Entry 4O1Q (X-ray diffraction, 2.59 A resolution); this record covers chains C and D of the 6 polymer chains in the assembly.

== Chain C ==
Name: Methylamine dehydrogenase light chain
Organism: Paracoccus denitrificans
Notes: EC 1.4.99.3
UniProt: A1BBA0 (A1BBA0_PARDP); residues 1-131 here correspond to UniProt positions 58-188 (UniProt number = residue number + 57)
Chain sequence (137 residues; row label = number of the first residue in the row; numbers below 1 keep their minus sign (His-5 is residue -5)):
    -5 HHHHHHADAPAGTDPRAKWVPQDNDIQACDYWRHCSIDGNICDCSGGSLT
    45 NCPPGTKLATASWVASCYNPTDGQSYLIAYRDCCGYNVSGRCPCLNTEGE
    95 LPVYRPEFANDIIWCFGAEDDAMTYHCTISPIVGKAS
Disordered / not traced: -5 to 6
Construct notes: expression tag (-5 to 0)
Modified residues: Trp57 (7-hydroxy-l-tryptophan; 0AF)
Disulfides: Cys23-Cys88, Cys29-Cys61, Cys36-Cys121, Cys38-Cys86, Cys46-Cys77, Cys78-Cys109
Reported in the primary citation:
  - post-translational modification sites: Trp57

== Chain D ==
Name: Methylamine dehydrogenase heavy chain
Organism: Paracoccus denitrificans
Notes: EC 1.4.99.3
UniProt: A1BB97 (A1BB97_PARDP); residues 2-386 here correspond to UniProt positions 33-417 (UniProt number = residue number + 31)
Chain sequence (385 residues; row label = number of the first residue in the row):
     2 DAPEAETQAQETQGQAAARAAAADLAAGQDDEPRILEAPAPDARRVYVND
    52 PAHFAAVTQQFVIDGEAGRVIGMIDGGFLPNPVVADDGSFIAHASTVFSR
   102 IARGERTDYVEVFDPVTLLPTADIELPDAPRFLVGTYPWMTSLTPDGKTL
   152 LFYQFSPAPAVGVVDLEGKAFKRMLDVPDCYHIFPTAPDTFFMHCRDGSL
   202 AKVAFGTEGTPEITHTEVFHPEDEFLINHPAYSQKAGRLVWPTYTGKIHQ
   252 IDLSSGDAKFLPAVEALTEAERADGWRPGGWQQVAYHRALDRIYLLVDQR
   302 DEWRHKTASRFVVVLDAKTGERLAKFEMGHEIDSINVSQDEKPLLYALST
   352 GDKTLYIHDAESGEELRSVNQLGHGPQVITTADMG
Disordered / not traced: 2-10
Disulfides: Cys181-Cys196

== Chain C / chain D interface ==
Residue-residue contacts - 82 pairs, chain C then chain D:
  Pro9(C) with Arg305(D), hydrogen bond (backbone-side chain); Thr308(D)
  Arg10(C) with Asp299(D), salt bridge; Gln300(D); Arg301(D); Asp302(D), hydrogen bond (backbone-backbone); Arg305(D); Thr308(D); Ala309(D), hydrogen bond (side chain-backbone); Arg311(D); Glu332(D), salt bridge
  Ala11(C) with Arg305(D)
  Lys12(C) with Asp302(D)
  Trp13(C) with Arg305(D)
  Asp32(C) with Phe55(D)
  Gly79(C) with Ala103(D); Arg104(D)
  Tyr80(C) with Ala103(D)
  Asn81(C) with Ala56(D); Ala57(D), hydrogen bond (side chain-backbone); Ala103(D)
  Val82(C) with His54(D); Phe55(D); Ala56(D)
  Asn90(C) with Arg305(D), hydrogen bond
  Thr91(C) with Trp304(D), hydrogen bond (side chain-backbone); Arg305(D); His306(D); Lys307(D)
  Glu92(C) with Trp304(D)
  Gly93(C) with Trp304(D)
  Glu94(C) with Tyr245(D), hydrogen bond (backbone-side chain); Trp304(D); His306(D), salt bridge; Lys307(D), salt bridge
  Leu95(C) with Phe226(D), hydrophobic; Tyr245(D)
  Pro96(C) with Leu227(D); Asn229(D); Tyr245(D)
  Val97(C) with Tyr138(D), hydrophobic; Met141(D), hydrophobic; Tyr182(D); His183(D); Asn229(D), hydrogen bond (backbone-side chain)
  Tyr98(C) with Tyr182(D), hydrophobic; His195(D); Arg197(D); His221(D); Glu225(D), hydrogen bond (side chain-backbone); Phe226(D); Leu227(D), hydrogen bond (side chain-backbone)
  Arg99(C) with Arg197(D); Glu223(D), salt bridge
  Pro100(C) with Phe156(D), hydrophobic; Tyr182(D); Arg197(D)
  Glu101(C) with Arg197(D), salt bridge
  Asn104(C) with Lys307(D), hydrogen bond
  Asp105(C) with Val135(D); Gly136(D), hydrogen bond (backbone-backbone); Tyr138(D), hydrogen bond; Asn229(D), hydrogen bond; Trp282(D); Lys307(D), salt bridge
  Ile106(C) with Phe133(D), hydrophobic; Val135(D), hydrophobic
  Ile107(C) with Phe55(D), hydrophobic; Leu80(D), hydrophobic; Leu134(D), hydrogen bond (backbone-backbone); Val135(D)
  Trp108(C) with Phe156(D), hydrophobic
  Phe110(C) with Phe156(D), hydrophobic; Ser157(D)
  Met117(C) with Phe79(D); Arg107(D); Leu134(D), hydrophobic
  Thr118(C) with Phe79(D); Phe99(D); Ala103(D), hydrogen bond (side chain-backbone)
  Tyr119(C) with Phe55(D), hydrophobic; Phe79(D)
Interface residues without a listed pair, chain C (33 interface residues in all): Gly33, Leu89
Interface residues without a listed pair, chain D (46 interface residues in all): Ala53, Ile102, Cys196, Ser310

== In short ==
Chain C and chain D form an interface of 33 and 46 residues respectively; the contacts include 16 hydrogen
bonds and 7 salt bridges. Among the polar pairs are Arg10(C)-Asp299(D), Arg10(C)-Glu332(D) and
Glu94(C)-His306(D). The paper reports a modification site at Trp57(C).
Here chain C is Methylamine dehydrogenase light chain and chain D is Methylamine dehydrogenase heavy chain,
both from Paracoccus denitrificans. Entry 4O1Q (Crystal Structure of the Q103N-MauG/pre-Methylamine
Dehydrogenase Complex) was determined by X-ray diffraction.
